PDB entry 9C1L | electron microscopy, 2.65 A resolution | chains D and E of the 11 polymer chains in the assembly

[Chain D (and E)]
Name: Inner capsid protein VP2
From: Simian rotavirus A strain RRV
Notes: chain E of this document is another copy of the same molecule, construct and numbering; everything in this record applies to it too
Reference sequence: B3F2X3 (B3F2X3_ROTRH); residues 1-887 here = UniProt positions 1-887
Chain sequence (887 residues; each row starts with the number of its first residue):
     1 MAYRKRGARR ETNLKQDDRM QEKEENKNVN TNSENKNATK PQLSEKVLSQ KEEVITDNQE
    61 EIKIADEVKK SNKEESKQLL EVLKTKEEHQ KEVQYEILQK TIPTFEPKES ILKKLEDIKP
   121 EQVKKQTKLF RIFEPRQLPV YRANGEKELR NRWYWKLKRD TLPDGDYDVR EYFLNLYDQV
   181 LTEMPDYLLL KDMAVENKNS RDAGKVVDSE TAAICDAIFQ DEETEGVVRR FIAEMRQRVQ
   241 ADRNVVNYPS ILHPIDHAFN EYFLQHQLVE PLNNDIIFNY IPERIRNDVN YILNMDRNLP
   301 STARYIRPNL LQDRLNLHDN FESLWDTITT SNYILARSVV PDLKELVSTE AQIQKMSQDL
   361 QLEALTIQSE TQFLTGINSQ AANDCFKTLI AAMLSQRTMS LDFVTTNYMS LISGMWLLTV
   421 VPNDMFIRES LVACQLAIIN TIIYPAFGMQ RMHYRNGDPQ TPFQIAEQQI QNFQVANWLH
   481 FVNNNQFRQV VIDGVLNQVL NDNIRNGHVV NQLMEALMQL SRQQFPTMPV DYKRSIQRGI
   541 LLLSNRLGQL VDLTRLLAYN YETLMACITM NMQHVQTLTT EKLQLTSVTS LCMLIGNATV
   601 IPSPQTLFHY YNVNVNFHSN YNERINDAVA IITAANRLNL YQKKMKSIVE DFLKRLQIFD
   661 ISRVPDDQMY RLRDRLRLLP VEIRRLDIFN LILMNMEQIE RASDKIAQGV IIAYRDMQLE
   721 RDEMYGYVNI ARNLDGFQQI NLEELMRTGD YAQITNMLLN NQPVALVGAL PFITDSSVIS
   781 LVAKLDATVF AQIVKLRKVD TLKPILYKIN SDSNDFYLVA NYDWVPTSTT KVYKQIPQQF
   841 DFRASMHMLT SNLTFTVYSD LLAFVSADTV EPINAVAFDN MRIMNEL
Unresolved in the structure: 1-60 (chain E: 1-92)

[How chain D and chain E interact]
Residue-residue contacts (52; chain D residue first):
  Leu-365(D) / Glu-363(E)
  Leu-365(D) / Ala-364(E)  hydrogen bond (backbone-backbone)
  Leu-365(D) / Leu-365(E)  hydrophobic
  Thr-366(D) / Gln-361(E)
  Thr-366(D) / Leu-362(E)
  Thr-366(D) / Glu-363(E)  hydrogen bond
  Ile-367(D) / Ser-357(E)
  Ile-367(D) / Gln-358(E)
  Ile-367(D) / Gln-361(E)
  Ile-367(D) / Leu-362(E)  hydrogen bond (backbone-backbone)
  Gln-368(D) / Gln-361(E)
  Ser-369(D) / Gln-358(E)
  Glu-370(D) / Gln-361(E)
  Gln-372(D) / Gln-358(E)
  Thr-406(D) / Gln-358(E)
  Tyr-408(D) / Asp-359(E)  hydrogen bond
  Val-432(D) / Leu-887(E)  hydrophobic
  Ala-433(D) / Leu-887(E)  hydrophobic
  Leu-436(D) / Leu-887(E)  hydrophobic
  Gly-448(D) / Arg-522(E)  hydrogen bond (backbone-side chain)
  Gln-450(D) / Asn-511(E)
  Gln-450(D) / Met-514(E)
  Gln-450(D) / Glu-515(E)
  Gln-450(D) / Leu-547(E)
  Arg-451(D) / Ser-544(E)
  Arg-451(D) / Asn-545(E)  hydrogen bond (side chain-backbone)
  Arg-451(D) / Leu-547(E)
  His-453(D) / Gly-548(E)
  His-453(D) / Val-551(E)
  His-453(D) / Asp-552(E)
  His-453(D) / Glu-886(E)  salt bridge
  Tyr-454(D) / Asn-885(E)
  Tyr-454(D) / Glu-886(E)
  Arg-455(D) / Asn-885(E)
  Asn-456(D) / Asn-885(E)  hydrogen bond (backbone-backbone)
  Asn-456(D) / Leu-887(E)
  Pro-526(D) / Ser-521(E)
  Pro-526(D) / Arg-522(E)
  Pro-526(D) / Gln-537(E)
  Thr-527(D) / Met-518(E)
  Thr-527(D) / Ser-521(E)
  Thr-527(D) / Arg-522(E)
  Thr-527(D) / Gln-537(E)
  Met-528(D) / Gln-537(E)  hydrogen bond (backbone-side chain)
  Met-528(D) / Leu-541(E)  hydrophobic
  Pro-529(D) / Gln-537(E)
  Pro-529(D) / Arg-538(E)
  Pro-529(D) / Leu-541(E)
  Asp-531(D) / Gln-361(E)
  Asp-531(D) / Arg-538(E)  salt bridge
  Arg-534(D) / Gln-361(E)
  Ser-535(D) / Gln-361(E)
Other interface residues (no listed pair), chain D (28 interface residues in all): Glu-363, Tyr-532
Other interface residues (no listed pair), chain E (28 interface residues in all): Lys-355, Arg-534

[Overview]
The chain D/chain E interface involves 28 residues from each chain, with 8 hydrogen bonds and 2 salt bridges.
Polar contacts include His-453(D)/Glu-886(E), Asp-531(D)/Arg-538(E) and Thr-366(D)/Glu-363(E).
Both chains are Inner capsid protein VP2 (Simian rotavirus A strain RRV). Entry 9C1L (Rhesus rotavirus (VP1
structure at 2.65 Angstrom resolution)) was determined by electron microscopy.
